Entry 3NK3 (X-ray diffraction, 2.60 A resolution); this record covers chains B and C of the 4 polymer chains in the assembly.

[Chain B]
Protein: Zona pellucida 3
Organism: Gallus gallus
UniProt: P79762 (P79762_CHICK); aligned to UniProt positions 21-317 over residues 51-347 (the alignment contains insertions or deletions, so no single offset holds)
Chain sequence (297 residues; numbered 51 to 347; the number before each row is that of its first residue):
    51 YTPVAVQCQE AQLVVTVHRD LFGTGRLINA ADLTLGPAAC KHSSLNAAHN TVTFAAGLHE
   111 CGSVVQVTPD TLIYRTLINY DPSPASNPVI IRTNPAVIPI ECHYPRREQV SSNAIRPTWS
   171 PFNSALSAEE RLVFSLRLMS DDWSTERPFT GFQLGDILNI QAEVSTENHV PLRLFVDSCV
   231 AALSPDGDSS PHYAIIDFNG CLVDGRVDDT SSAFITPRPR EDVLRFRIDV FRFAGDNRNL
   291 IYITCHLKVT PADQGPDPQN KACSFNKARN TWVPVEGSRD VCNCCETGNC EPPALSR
Not modelled in the structure: 51, 158-179, 344-347
Differences from the reference sequence: engineered mutation Q159 (Asn in P79762)
Cystine bridges: C58-C152, C90-C111, C229-C295, C251-C335, C313-C332, C334-C340
From the paper describing this entry:
  - mutagenesis - R142A: decreased expression
  - mutagenesis - T168A, E196A: unchanged expression
  - post-translational modification sites: T168
  - binding site for 2-acetamido-2-deoxy-alpha-D-galactopyranose: T168
  - mutagenesis - T168A: decreased binding to sperm
  - self-association interface (contacts with another copy of this molecule); pairs are residue here / residue on that copy: Y243-R142 (hydrogen bond), D254-R142 (salt bridge), L204, Y243
  - mutagenesis - T168A: abolished binding to jacalin or PNA

[Chain C]
Protein: Zona pellucida 3
Organism: Gallus gallus
UniProt: P79762 (P79762_CHICK); numbering as in UniProt (aligned over 359-382)
Chain sequence (30 residues; numbered 359 to 388; the number before each row is that of its first residue):
   359 AFAADAGKEV AADVVIGPVL LSADHHHHHH
Not modelled in the structure: 359-367
Differences from the reference sequence: engineered mutation A359 (Arg in P79762), A361 (Arg in P79762), A362 (Arg in P79762); expression tag (383-388)
Curated features (UniProtKB/Swiss-Prot):
  - region: V368 to S380 (Extracellular hydrophobic patch)

[How chain B and chain C interact]
Residue-residue contacts (15; chain B residue first):
  F72(B) - H386(C)
  F72(B) - H387(C)  hydrogen bond (backbone-side chain)
  F72(B) - H388(C)
  G73(B) - H387(C)
  T74(B) - H387(C)
  N144(B) - D382(C)
  N144(B) - H383(C)
  N144(B) - H385(C)  hydrogen bond (side chain-backbone)
  N144(B) - H386(C)  hydrogen bond (backbone-side chain)
  P145(B) - H383(C)
  P145(B) - H384(C)
  P145(B) - H386(C)  hydrogen bond (backbone-side chain)
  N287(B) - H384(C)  hydrogen bond (backbone-side chain)
  R288(B) - H384(C)
  N289(B) - H384(C)
Also at the interface, not in a pair above, chain B (11 interface residues in all): T143, A146, V147

[Summary]
Chain B and chain C form an interface of 11 and 7 residues respectively, with 5 hydrogen bonds. Polar contacts
include F72(B)-H387(C), N144(B)-H385(C) and N144(B)-H386(C). The paper reports a binding site for
2-acetamido-2-deoxy-alpha-D-galactopyranose at T168(B); R142A of chain B reduces expression; 3 substitutions
were tested in all.
Chain B is Zona pellucida 3 and chain C is Zona pellucida 3, both from Gallus gallus; the structure, Crystal
structure of full-length sperm receptor ZP3 at 2.6 A resolution, was determined by X-ray diffraction.
